PDB entry 2OHJ | X-ray diffraction, 2.26 A resolution | chains A and B

[Chain A (and B)]
Name: Type A flavoprotein fprA
From: Methanothermobacter thermautotrophicus
Notes: EC 1.-.-.-; chain B of this document is another copy of the same molecule, construct and numbering; everything in this record applies to it too
UniProtKB: Q50497 (FPRA_METTM); residues 1-404 here = UniProt positions 1-404
Chain sequence (404 residues; numbered 1 to 404; the number before each row is that of its first residue):
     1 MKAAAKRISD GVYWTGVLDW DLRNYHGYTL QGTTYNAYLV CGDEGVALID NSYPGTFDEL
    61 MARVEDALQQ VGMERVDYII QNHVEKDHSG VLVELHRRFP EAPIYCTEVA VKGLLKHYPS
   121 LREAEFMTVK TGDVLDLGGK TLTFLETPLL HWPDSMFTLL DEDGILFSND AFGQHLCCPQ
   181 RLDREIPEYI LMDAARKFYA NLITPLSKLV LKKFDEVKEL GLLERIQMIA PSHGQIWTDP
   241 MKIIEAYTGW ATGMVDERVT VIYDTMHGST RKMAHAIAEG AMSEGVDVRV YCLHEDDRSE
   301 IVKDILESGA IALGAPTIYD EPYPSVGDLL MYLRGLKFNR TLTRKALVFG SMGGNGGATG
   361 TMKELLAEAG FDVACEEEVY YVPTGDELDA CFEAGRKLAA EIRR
Not modelled in the structure: 404
Metal / ion sites: Fe ion site 1: His26, Glu85 (shared with His267(B) of chain B); Fe ion site 2: His88, Asp170, His233; Fe ion site 3: His151 (shared with Asp320(B) of chain B); Fe ion site 4: His267 (shared with His26(B), Glu85(B) of chain B); Fe ion site 5: Asp320 (shared with His151(B) of chain B)
Small-molecule neighbours:
  - FMN (flavin mononucleotide), molecule 1: His26, His151, Leu202
  - FMN, molecule 2: Thr265, Met266, His267, Gly268, Ser269, Thr270, Pro316, Thr317, Ile318, Tyr319, Asp320, Ser351, Met352, Gly353, Gly354, Asn355, Gly356, Tyr381
Curated features (UniProtKB/Swiss-Prot):
  - binding site (Fe cation): His83, Glu85, Asp87, His88, His151, Asp170, His233
  - binding site (FMN): Thr265 to Thr270, Thr317 to Asp320, Ser351 to Gly356

[Interface between chain A and chain B]
Residue-residue contacts (77; chain A residue first):
  Asn24(A) - His294(B)
  His26(A) - Met266(B)
  His26(A) - His267(B)  hydrogen bond
  Gly27(A) - Tyr323(B)  hydrogen bond (backbone-side chain)
  Val84(A) - Tyr381(B)
  Glu85(A) - His267(B)  salt bridge
  Lys86(A) - His267(B)  hydrogen bond (side chain-backbone)
  Gly113(A) - Tyr380(B)
  Gly113(A) - Tyr381(B)
  Lys116(A) - Tyr380(B)  hydrogen bond (side chain-backbone)
  Lys116(A) - Tyr381(B)
  Lys116(A) - Val382(B)  hydrogen bond (side chain-backbone)
  Lys116(A) - Thr384(B)
  Lys116(A) - Glu387(B)  salt bridge
  His117(A) - Tyr381(B)
  His117(A) - Val382(B)
  His151(A) - Tyr319(B)
  His151(A) - Asp320(B)  salt bridge
  His151(A) - Asn355(B)
  Trp152(A) - Tyr319(B)  hydrogen bond
  Leu202(A) - Tyr319(B)  hydrogen bond (backbone-side chain)
  Pro205(A) - Tyr319(B)  hydrophobic
  Leu206(A) - Tyr319(B)  hydrophobic
  Met266(A) - His26(B)
  His267(A) - His26(B)  hydrogen bond
  His267(A) - Glu85(B)  salt bridge
  His267(A) - Lys86(B)
  His294(A) - Asn24(B)
  Arg298(A) - Pro324(B)
  Ile318(A) - Tyr332(B)  hydrophobic
  Tyr319(A) - His151(B)
  Tyr319(A) - Trp152(B)  hydrogen bond
  Tyr319(A) - Leu202(B)  hydrogen bond (side chain-backbone)
  Tyr319(A) - Pro205(B)  hydrophobic
  Tyr319(A) - Gly335(B)
  Tyr319(A) - Lys337(B)  hydrogen bond (backbone-side chain)
  Asp320(A) - His151(B)  salt bridge
  Asp320(A) - Lys337(B)  salt bridge
  Glu321(A) - Met331(B)
  Glu321(A) - Arg334(B)  salt bridge
  Glu321(A) - Gly335(B)
  Pro322(A) - Met331(B)
  Tyr323(A) - Gly27(B)  hydrogen bond (side chain-backbone)
  Tyr323(A) - Arg298(B)
  Pro324(A) - Arg298(B)
  Pro324(A) - Asp328(B)
  Ser325(A) - Asp328(B)
  Val326(A) - Met331(B)  hydrophobic
  Gly327(A) - Gly327(B)
  Gly327(A) - Asp328(B)
  Gly327(A) - Met331(B)  hydrogen bond (backbone-side chain)
  Asp328(A) - Pro324(B)
  Asp328(A) - Ser325(B)
  Asp328(A) - Gly327(B)
  Asp328(A) - Asp328(B)
  Met331(A) - Glu321(B)
  Met331(A) - Pro322(B)  hydrophobic
  Met331(A) - Val326(B)  hydrophobic
  Met331(A) - Gly327(B)
  Met331(A) - Leu365(B)  hydrophobic
  Tyr332(A) - Pro324(B)  hydrophobic
  Arg334(A) - Glu321(B)  salt bridge
  Gly335(A) - Tyr319(B)
  Gly335(A) - Glu321(B)
  Lys337(A) - Tyr319(B)  hydrogen bond (side chain-backbone)
  Lys337(A) - Asp320(B)  salt bridge
  Leu365(A) - Met331(B)  hydrophobic
  Tyr380(A) - Lys112(B)
  Tyr380(A) - Gly113(B)  hydrogen bond (side chain-backbone)
  Tyr380(A) - Lys116(B)  hydrogen bond (backbone-side chain)
  Tyr381(A) - Val84(B)
  Tyr381(A) - Gly113(B)
  Tyr381(A) - His117(B)
  Tyr381(A) - Asp154(B)
  Val382(A) - Lys116(B)  hydrogen bond (backbone-side chain)
  Thr384(A) - Lys116(B)
  Glu387(A) - Lys116(B)  salt bridge
Also at the interface, not in a pair above, chain A (50 interface residues in all): Val109, Lys112, Leu150, Asp154, Asn201, Gly353, Asn355, Thr361, Glu364, Val379
Also at the interface, not in a pair above, chain B (48 interface residues in all): Val109, Pro153, Asn201, Leu206, Ile318, Thr361, Val379

[Summary]
The interface between chain A and chain B involves 50 residues on one side and 48 on the other; the contacts
include 17 hydrogen bonds and 10 salt bridges. Among the polar pairs are Glu85(A)-His267(B),
Lys116(A)-Glu387(B) and His151(A)-Asp320(B). Ligands of chain A: flavin mononucleotide.
Chain A and chain B are both Type A flavoprotein fprA (Methanothermobacter thermautotrophicus); the structure,
Crystal Structure of coenzyme F420H2 oxidase (FprA), a diiron flavoprotein, inactive oxidized state, was
determined by X-ray diffraction, deposited together with 2OHH and 2OHI.
